Entry 7UWD (electron microscopy, 4.10 A resolution (low resolution: residue-level contacts below are approximate; hydrogen-bond / salt-bridge calls are withheld)); this record covers chains I and J of the 31 polymer chains in the assembly.

== Chain I ==
Protein: V-type proton ATPase subunit E
Organism: Citrus limon
UniProtKB: Q9MB46 (VATE_CITUN); numbering as in UniProt (aligned over 1-230)
Amino-acid sequence (230 residues; numbered 1 to 230; the number before each row is that of its first residue):
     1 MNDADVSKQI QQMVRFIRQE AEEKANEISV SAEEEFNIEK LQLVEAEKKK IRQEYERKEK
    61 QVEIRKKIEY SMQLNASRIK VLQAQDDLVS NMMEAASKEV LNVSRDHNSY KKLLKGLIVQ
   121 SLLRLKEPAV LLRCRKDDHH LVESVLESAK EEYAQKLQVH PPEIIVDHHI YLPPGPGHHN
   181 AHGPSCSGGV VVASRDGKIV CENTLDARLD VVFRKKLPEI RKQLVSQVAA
Unresolved in the structure: 1-12, 165-171, 227-230

== Chain J ==
Protein: V-type proton ATPase subunit G
Organism: Citrus limon
UniProtKB: A0A067DRZ4 (A0A067DRZ4_CITSI); residues 1-110 here = UniProt positions 1-110
Amino-acid sequence (110 residues; numbered 1 to 110; the number before each row is that of its first residue):
     1 MASNRGHGGI QQLLAAEQEA QHIVAAARNA KMARLRQAKE EAEREIAEHR AQVEREFQRK
    61 LAESSGDSGA NVKRLEQETE VKIHHLNAGA EKIQYDVVQM LLKHVTTVKN
Unresolved in the structure: 1-13, 110

== How chain I and chain J interact ==
Pairs across the interface (23):
  V14(I) - A16(J)
  R18(I) - E19(J)
  K40(I) - A38(J)
  K40(I) - E41(J)
  K40(I) - A42(J)
  L43(I) - A42(J)
  V44(I) - A42(J)
  M92(I) - V97(J)
  M92(I) - M100(J)
  A95(I) - L101(J)
  A96(I) - L101(J)
  A96(I) - H104(J)
  E99(I) - L101(J)
  L113(I) - T107(J)
  G116(I) - K109(J)
  L117(I) - K109(J)
  R208(I) - T106(J)
  R208(I) - T107(J)
  L209(I) - H104(J)
  V212(I) - T106(J)
  I220(I) - M100(J)
  Q223(I) - M100(J)
  L224(I) - K92(J)
Also at the interface, not in a pair above, chain I (30 interface residues in all): A25, S29, E33, F36, N37, E47, S77, V81, L88, L205, K215, E219
Also at the interface, not in a pair above, chain J (23 interface residues in all): V24, A27, R34, L35, I46, T79, K82, L86, D96, K103

== Overview ==
30 residues of chain I and 23 residues of chain J are in contact.
Chain I is V-type proton ATPase subunit E and chain J is V-type proton ATPase subunit G, both from Citrus
limon; the structure, Citrus V-ATPase State 2, H in contact with subunits AB, was determined by electron
microscopy, deposited together with 7UW9, 7UWA, 7UWB and 7UWC.
